Entry 5O66 (electron microscopy, 5.90 A resolution (low resolution: residue-level contacts below are approximate; hydrogen-bond / salt-bridge calls are withheld)); this record covers chains J and M of the 15 polymer chains in the assembly.

[Chain J]
Protein: Multidrug efflux pump subunit AcrB
Organism: Escherichia coli K12
UniProtKB: P31224 (ACRB_ECOLI); residues 1-1049 here = UniProt positions 1-1049
Amino-acid sequence (1049 residues; each row starts with the number of its first residue):
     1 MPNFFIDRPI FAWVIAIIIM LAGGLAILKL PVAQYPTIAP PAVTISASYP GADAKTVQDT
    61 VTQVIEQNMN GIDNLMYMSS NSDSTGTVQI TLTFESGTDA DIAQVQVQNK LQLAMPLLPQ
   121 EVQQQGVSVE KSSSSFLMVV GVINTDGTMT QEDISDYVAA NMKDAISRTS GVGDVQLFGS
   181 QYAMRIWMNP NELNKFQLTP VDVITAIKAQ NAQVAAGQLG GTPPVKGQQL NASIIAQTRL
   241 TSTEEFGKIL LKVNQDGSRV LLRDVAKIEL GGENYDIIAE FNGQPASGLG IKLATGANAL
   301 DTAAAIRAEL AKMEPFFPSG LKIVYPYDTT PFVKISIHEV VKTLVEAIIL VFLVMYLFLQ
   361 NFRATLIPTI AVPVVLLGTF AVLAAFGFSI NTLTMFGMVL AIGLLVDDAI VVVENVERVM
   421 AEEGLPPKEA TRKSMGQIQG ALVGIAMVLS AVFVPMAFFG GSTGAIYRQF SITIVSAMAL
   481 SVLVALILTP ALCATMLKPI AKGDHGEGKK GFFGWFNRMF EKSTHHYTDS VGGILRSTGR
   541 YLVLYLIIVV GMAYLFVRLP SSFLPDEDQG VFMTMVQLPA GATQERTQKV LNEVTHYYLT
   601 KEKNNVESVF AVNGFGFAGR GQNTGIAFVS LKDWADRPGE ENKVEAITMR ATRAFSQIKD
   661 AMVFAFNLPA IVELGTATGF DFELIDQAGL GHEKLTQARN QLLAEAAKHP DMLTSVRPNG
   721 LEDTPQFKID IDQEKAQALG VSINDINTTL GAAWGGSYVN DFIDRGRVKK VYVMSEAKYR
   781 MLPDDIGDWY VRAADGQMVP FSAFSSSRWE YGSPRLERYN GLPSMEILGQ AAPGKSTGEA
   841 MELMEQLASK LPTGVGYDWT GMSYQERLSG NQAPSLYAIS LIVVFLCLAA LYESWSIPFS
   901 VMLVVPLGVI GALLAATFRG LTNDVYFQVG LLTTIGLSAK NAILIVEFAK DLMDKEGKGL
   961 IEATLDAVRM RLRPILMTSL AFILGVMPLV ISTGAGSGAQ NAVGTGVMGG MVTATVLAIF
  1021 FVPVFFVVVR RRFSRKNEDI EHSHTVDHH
Disordered / not traced: 1045-1049
Swiss-Prot annotation at these positions:
  - mutagenesis: His526 (H526Y: Partially restores chloramphenicol resistance to an AcrZ G30R mutant)

[Chain M]
Protein: Multidrug efflux pump accessory protein AcrZ
Organism: Escherichia coli O157:H7
UniProtKB: P0AAX1 (ACRZ_ECO57); residues 1-49 here = UniProt positions 1-49
Amino-acid sequence (54 residues; each row starts with the number of its first residue):
     1 MLELLKSLVF AVIMVPVVMA IILGLIYGLG EVFNIFSGVG KKDQPGQNHH HHHH
Disordered / not traced: 37-54
Differences from the reference sequence: expression tag (50-54)

[Chain J / chain M interface]
Contacting residue pairs - 28 pairs, chain J then chain M:
  Leu350(J) - Ala11(M)
  Leu353(J) - Val12(M)
  Leu357(J) - Val15(M)
  Leu357(J) - Met19(M)
  Phe516(J) - Met19(M)
  Met519(J) - Leu23(M)
  Ser523(J) - Leu23(M)
  Ser523(J) - Ile26(M)
  Asp529(J) - Asn34(M)
  Ser530(J) - Gly30(M)
  Ser530(J) - Asn34(M)
  Ile534(J) - Phe33(M)
  Ile534(J) - Asn34(M)
  Arg540(J) - Ile35(M)
  Arg540(J) - Phe36(M)
  Tyr541(J) - Phe33(M)
  Tyr541(J) - Asn34(M)
  Tyr541(J) - Phe36(M)
  Leu544(J) - Phe33(M)
  Leu544(J) - Phe36(M)
  Leu980(J) - Met19(M)
  Leu984(J) - Val15(M)
  Val1016(J) - Ile26(M)
  Val1016(J) - Leu29(M)
  Phe1020(J) - Leu29(M)
  Phe1020(J) - Gly30(M)
  Phe1020(J) - Phe33(M)
  Phe1021(J) - Phe33(M)
Interface residues without a listed pair, chain J (26 interface residues in all): Lys342, Glu346, Val354, Phe358, His526, Tyr527, Gly533, Leu976, Ile983
Interface residues without a listed pair, chain M (19 interface residues in all): Glu3, Leu4, Val18, Ile22, Leu25, Tyr27, Glu31

[Overview]
Chain J and chain M form an interface of 26 and 19 residues respectively. Curated annotation (UniProt) lists
one mutagenesis site on chain J.
Here chain J is Multidrug efflux pump subunit AcrB (Escherichia coli K12) and chain M is Multidrug efflux pump
accessory protein AcrZ (Escherichia coli O157:H7). Entry 5O66 (Asymmetric AcrABZ-TolC) was determined by
electron microscopy, deposited together with 5NG5, 5V5S and 5NC5.
